Entry 7WPF (electron microscopy, 2.92 A resolution); this record covers chains A and X of the 12 polymer chains in the assembly.

# Chain A
Protein: Spike glycoprotein
Source organism: Severe acute respiratory syndrome coronavirus 2
UniProtKB: P0DTC2 (SPIKE_SARS2); numbering as in UniProt; present here: 1-68, 71-142, 146-210, 215-1208
Chain sequence (1205 residues; row label = number of the first residue in the row; note: 9 numbers in that range are skipped by the numbering (no residue carries them; nothing is unmodelled there); a row labelled like 210A-210F holds insertion residues (210A, then the next letters in order)):
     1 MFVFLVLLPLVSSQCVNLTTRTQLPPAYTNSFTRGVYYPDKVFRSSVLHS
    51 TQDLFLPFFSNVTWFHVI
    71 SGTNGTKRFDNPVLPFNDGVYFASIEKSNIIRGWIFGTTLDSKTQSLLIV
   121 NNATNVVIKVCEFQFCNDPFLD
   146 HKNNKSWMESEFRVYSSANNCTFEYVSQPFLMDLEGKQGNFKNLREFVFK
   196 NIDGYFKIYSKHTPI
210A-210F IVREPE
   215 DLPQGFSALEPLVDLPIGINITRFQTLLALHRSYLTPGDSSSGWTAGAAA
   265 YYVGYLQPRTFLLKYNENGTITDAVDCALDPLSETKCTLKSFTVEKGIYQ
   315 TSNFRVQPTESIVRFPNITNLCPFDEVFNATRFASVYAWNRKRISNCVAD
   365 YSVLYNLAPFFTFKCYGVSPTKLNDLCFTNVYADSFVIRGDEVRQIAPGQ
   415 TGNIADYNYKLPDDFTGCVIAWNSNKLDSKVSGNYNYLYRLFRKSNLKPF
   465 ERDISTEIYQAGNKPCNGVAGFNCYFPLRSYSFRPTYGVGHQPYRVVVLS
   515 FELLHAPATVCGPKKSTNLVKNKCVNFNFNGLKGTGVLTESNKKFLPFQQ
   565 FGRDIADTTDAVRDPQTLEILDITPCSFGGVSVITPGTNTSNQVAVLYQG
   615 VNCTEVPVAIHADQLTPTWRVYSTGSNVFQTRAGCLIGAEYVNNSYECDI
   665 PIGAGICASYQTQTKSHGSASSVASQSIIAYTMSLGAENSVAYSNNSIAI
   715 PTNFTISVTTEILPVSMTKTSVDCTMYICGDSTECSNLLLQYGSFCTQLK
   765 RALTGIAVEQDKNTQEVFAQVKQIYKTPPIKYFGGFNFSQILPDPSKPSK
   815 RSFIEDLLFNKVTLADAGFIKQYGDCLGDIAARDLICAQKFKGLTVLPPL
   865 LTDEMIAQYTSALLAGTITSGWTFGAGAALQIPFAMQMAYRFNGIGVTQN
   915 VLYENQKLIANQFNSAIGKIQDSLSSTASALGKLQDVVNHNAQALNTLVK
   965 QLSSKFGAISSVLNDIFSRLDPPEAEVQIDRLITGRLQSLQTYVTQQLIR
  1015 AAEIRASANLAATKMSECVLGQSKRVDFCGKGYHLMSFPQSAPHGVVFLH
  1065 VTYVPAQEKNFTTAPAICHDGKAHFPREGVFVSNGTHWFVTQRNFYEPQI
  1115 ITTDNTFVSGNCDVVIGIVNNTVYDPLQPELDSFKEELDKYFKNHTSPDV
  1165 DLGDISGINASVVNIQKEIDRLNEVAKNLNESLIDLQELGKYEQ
Unresolved in the structure: 1-26, 71-79, 146-156, 177-186, 210A-210F, 621-639, 677-689, 829-853, 1147-1208
Differences from the reference sequence: variant Val67 (Ala in P0DTC2), Ile95 (Thr in P0DTC2), Asp142 (Gly in P0DTC2), Ile210A (Leu212 in P0DTC2), Asp339 (Gly in P0DTC2), Leu371 (Ser in P0DTC2), Pro373 (Ser in P0DTC2), Phe375 (Ser in P0DTC2), Asn417 (Lys in P0DTC2), Lys440 (Asn in P0DTC2), Ser446 (Gly in P0DTC2), Asn477 (Ser in P0DTC2), Lys478 (Thr in P0DTC2), Ala484 (Glu in P0DTC2), Ser496 (Gly in P0DTC2), Arg498 (Gln in P0DTC2), Tyr501 (Asn in P0DTC2), His505 (Tyr in P0DTC2), Lys547 (Thr in P0DTC2), Gly614 (Asp in P0DTC2), Tyr655 (His in P0DTC2), Lys679 (Asn in P0DTC2), His681 (Pro in P0DTC2), Lys764 (Asn in P0DTC2), Tyr796 (Asp in P0DTC2), Lys856 (Asn in P0DTC2), His954 (Gln in P0DTC2), Lys969 (Asn in P0DTC2), Phe981 (Leu in P0DTC2); insertion (210D-210F); engineered mutation Arg493 (Gln in P0DTC2), Gly682 (Arg in P0DTC2), Ser683 (Arg in P0DTC2), Ser685 (Arg in P0DTC2), Pro986 (Lys in P0DTC2), Pro987 (Val in P0DTC2)
Swiss-Prot annotation at these positions:
  - region: Asn280 to Cys301 (Putative superantigen), Arg403 to Asp405 (Integrin-binding motif), Asn448 to Phe456 (Immunodominant HLA epitope recognized by the CD8+), Ser816 to Tyr837 (Fusion peptide 1), Lys835 to Phe855 (Fusion peptide 2), Asp1163 to Glu1202 (Heptad repeat 2)
  - site: Arg815, Ser816 (Cleavage)
  - glycosylation: Asn17 (N-linked (GlcNAc...) (complex) asparagine), Asn61 (N-linked (GlcNAc...) (hybrid) asparagine), Asn74 (N-linked (GlcNAc...) (complex) asparagine), Asn122 (N-linked (GlcNAc...) (hybrid) asparagine), Asn149 (N-linked (GlcNAc...) (complex) asparagine), Asn165 (N-linked (GlcNAc...) (complex) asparagine), Asn234 (N-linked (GlcNAc...) (high mannose) asparagine), Asn282 (N-linked (GlcNAc...) (complex) asparagine), Thr323 (O-linked (GalNAc) threonine), Ser325 (O-linked (HexNAc...) serine), Asn331 (N-linked (GlcNAc...) (complex) asparagine), Asn343 (N-linked (GlcNAc...) (complex) asparagine), Asn603 (N-linked (GlcNAc...) (hybrid) asparagine), Asn616 (N-linked (GlcNAc...) (complex) asparagine), Asn657 (N-linked (GlcNAc...) (complex) asparagine), Thr676 (O-linked (GlcNAc...) threonine), Thr678 (O-linked (GlcNAc...) threonine), Asn709 (N-linked (GlcNAc...) (high mannose) asparagine), Asn717 (N-linked (GlcNAc...) (hybrid) asparagine), Asn801 (N-linked (GlcNAc...) (hybrid) asparagine) and 6 more in UniProt
Disulfides: Cys131-Cys166, Cys291-Cys301, Cys336-Cys361, Cys379-Cys432, Cys391-Cys525, Cys480-Cys488, Cys538-Cys590, Cys617-Cys649, Cys662-Cys671, Cys738-Cys760, Cys743-Cys749, Cys1032-Cys1043, Cys1082-Cys1126
Covalent attachments: N-acetylglucosamine (NAG) linked to Asn165, Asn234, Asn282, Asn331, Asn603, Asn616, Asn657, Asn709, Asn717, Asn801, Asn1074, Asn1098

# Chain X
Protein: JMB2002 Fab heavy chain
Source organism: Mus musculus
Notes: antibody fragment or engineered binder
Chain sequence (237 residues; numbered 1 to 237; the number before each row is that of its first residue):
     1 QVQLVQSGAEVKKPGSSVKVSCKASGGTFSSYAISWVRQAPGQGLEWMGR
    51 IIPIFGTANYAQKFQGRVTITADESTSTAYMELSSLRSEDTAVYYCASLA
   101 SYSSGWEDVFDIWGQGTMVTVSSASTKGPSVFPLAPSSKSTSGGTAALGC
   151 LVKDYFPEPVTVSWNSGALTSGVHTFPAVLQSSGLYSLSSVVTVPSSSLG
   201 TQTYICNVNHKPSNTKVDKKVEPKSCDKTHTHHHHHH
Unresolved in the structure: 226-237
Disulfides: Cys22-Cys96, Cys150-Cys206

# How chain A and chain X interact
Contacting residue pairs (14; chain A residue first):
  Arg346(A) with Gly105(X), hydrogen bond (side chain-backbone); Trp106(X)
  Tyr351(A) with Tyr102(X); Ser103(X), hydrogen bond
  Ala352(A) with Ser103(X)
  Asn450(A) with Asp108(X), hydrogen bond
  Ile468(A) with Ser103(X), hydrogen bond (backbone-side chain)
  Thr470(A) with Ile54(X); Phe55(X); Ser103(X)
  Gly482(A) with Glu74(X)
  Val483(A) with Glu74(X)
  Phe490(A) with Phe55(X), hydrophobic
  Pro491(A) with Phe55(X)
Interface residues without a listed pair, chain A (15 interface residues in all): Ser349, Leu452, Glu471, Ile472, Tyr489
Interface residues without a listed pair, chain X (12 interface residues in all): Ser30, Ser31, Ser104, Glu107

# Summary
15 residues of chain A and 12 residues of chain X are in contact, with 4 hydrogen bonds. Polar pairs include
Arg346(A)-Gly105(X), Tyr351(A)-Ser103(X) and Asn450(A)-Asp108(X). N-acetylglucosamine is covalently linked to
Asn165(A), Asn234(A), Asn282(A), Asn331(A), Asn603(A) and Asn616(A) and 6 more.
Here chain A is Spike glycoprotein (Severe acute respiratory syndrome coronavirus 2) and chain X is JMB2002
Fab heavy chain (Mus musculus). Entry 7WPF (SARS-CoV-2 Omicron Variant S Trimer complexed with three JMB2002
Fab) was determined by electron microscopy, deposited together with 7WPA, 7WPB, 7WPC, 7WPD, 7WPE and 7WRV.
